PDB entry 4I5B | X-ray diffraction, 2.12 A resolution | chains B and C of the 3 polymer chains in the assembly

# Chain B
Name: HLA class II histocompatibility antigen, DRB1-1 beta chain
Organism: Homo sapiens
UniProtKB: P04229 (2B11_HUMAN); residues 2-193 here correspond to UniProt positions 31-222 (UniProt number = residue number + 29)
Sequence (192 residues; each row starts with the number of its first residue):
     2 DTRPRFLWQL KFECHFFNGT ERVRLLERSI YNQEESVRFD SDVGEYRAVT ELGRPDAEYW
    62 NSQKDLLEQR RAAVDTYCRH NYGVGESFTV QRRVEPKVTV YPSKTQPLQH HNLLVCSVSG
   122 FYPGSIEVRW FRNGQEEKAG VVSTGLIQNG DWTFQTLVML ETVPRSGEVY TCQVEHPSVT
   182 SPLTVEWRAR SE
Disulfide bonds: C15-C79, C117-C173
Sequence notes: conflict S30 (Cys59 in P04229)
Reported in the primary citation:
  - mutagenesis - H81A: unchanged binding to peptide
  - mutagenesis - V85S: unchanged binding to HA peptide
  - mutagenesis - V85D: decreased binding to peptide

# Chain C
Name: truncated hemagglutinin peptide
Sequence (12 residues; each row starts with the number of its first residue):
   308 VVKQNCLKLA TK

# Interface between chain B and chain C
Contacting residue pairs - 27 pairs, chain B then chain C:
  W9(B) - L316(C)  hydrophobic
  L11(B) - C313(C)  hydrophobic
  F13(B) - Q311(C)
  F13(B) - N312(C)
  E28(B) - L314(C)
  Y47(B) - L314(C)
  P56(B) - A317(C)
  P56(B) - K319(C)
  D57(B) - L316(C)
  D57(B) - A317(C)  hydrogen bond (side chain-backbone)
  Y60(B) - A317(C)  hydrophobic
  W61(B) - L314(C)
  W61(B) - K315(C)  hydrogen bond (side chain-backbone)
  W61(B) - L316(C)  hydrophobic
  L67(B) - L314(C)  hydrophobic
  Q70(B) - Q311(C)  hydrogen bond
  R71(B) - Q311(C)
  R71(B) - N312(C)  hydrogen bond (side chain-backbone)
  R71(B) - L314(C)
  A74(B) - Q311(C)
  T77(B) - V309(C)
  Y78(B) - V309(C)
  Y78(B) - K310(C)
  Y78(B) - Q311(C)
  H81(B) - V309(C)
  N82(B) - V308(C)
  N82(B) - V309(C)  hydrogen bond (side chain-backbone)
Interface residues without a listed pair, chain B (18 interface residues in all): V85
Interface features reported in the paper:
  - interface residues, chain B: H81(B), N82(B)

# Overview
Chain B and chain C form an interface of 18 and 11 residues respectively, with 5 hydrogen bonds. Polar
contacts include D57(B)-A317(C), W61(B)-K315(C) and Q70(B)-Q311(C). The paper reports that V85D of chain B
reduces binding to peptide; interface residues H81(B) and N82(B); 3 substitutions were tested in all.
Chain B is HLA class II histocompatibility antigen, DRB1-1 beta chain (Homo sapiens) and chain C is truncated
hemagglutinin peptide; the structure, Structure of human MHC class II protein HLA-DR1 carrying an influenza
hemagglutinin peptide partially filling the ..., was determined by X-ray diffraction.
